PDB entry 9MU2 | electron microscopy, 3.54 A resolution | chains U and b of the 42 polymer chains in the assembly

[Chain U]
Protein: adaptor
Source organism: Staphylococcus phage 80alpha
UniProt: A0AA96SLM5 (A0AA96SLM5_9CAUD); residue numbers follow UniProt; this construct covers 1-100
Sequence (100 residues; numbered 1 to 100; the number before each row is that of its first residue):
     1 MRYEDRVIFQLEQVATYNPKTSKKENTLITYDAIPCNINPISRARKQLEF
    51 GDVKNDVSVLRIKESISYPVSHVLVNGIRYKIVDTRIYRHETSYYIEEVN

[Chain b]
Protein: DUF3168 domain-containing protein
Source organism: Staphylococcus phage 80alpha
UniProt: A4ZFB8 (A4ZFB8_BP80A); residues 1-127 here = UniProt positions 1-127
Sequence (127 residues; numbered 1 to 127; the number before each row is that of its first residue):
     1 MTPNLQLYNKAYETLQGYGFPVISRKEMQQEIPYPFFVIKMPESNRSKYT
    51 FDSYSGDTNLVIDIWSVSDDLGHHDGLVKRCIDDLTPSVKTNDYDFEEDD
   101 TNITQLVDDTTNQELLHTSITISYKTF

[Chain U / chain b interface]
Contacting residue pairs - 21 pairs, chain U then chain b:
  Glu12(U) - Gln29(b)  hydrogen bond (backbone-side chain)
  Val14(U) - Gln29(b)
  Val14(U) - Gln30(b)
  Thr16(U) - Gln16(b)
  Tyr17(U) - Leu5(b)
  Tyr17(U) - Tyr8(b)
  Tyr17(U) - Asn9(b)  hydrogen bond
  Tyr17(U) - Tyr12(b)  hydrophobic
  Tyr17(U) - Gln16(b)  hydrogen bond (backbone-side chain)
  Pro19(U) - Asn9(b)
  Pro19(U) - Tyr12(b)  hydrophobic
  Pro19(U) - Glu13(b)
  Pro19(U) - Gln16(b)
  Lys20(U) - Glu13(b)
  Ser22(U) - Met1(b)
  Ser22(U) - Asn9(b)  hydrogen bond
  Lys24(U) - Ser24(b)
  Ser71(U) - Gln29(b)
  Lys81(U) - Glu27(b)  salt bridge
  Lys81(U) - Met28(b)
  Ile82(U) - Met28(b)
Also at the interface, not in a pair above, chain U (13 interface residues in all): Leu11, Val83

[Overview]
The interface between chain U and chain b involves 13 residues on one side and 12 on the other; the contacts
include 4 hydrogen bonds and 1 salt bridge. Polar pairs include Lys81(U)-Glu27(b), Glu12(U)-Gln29(b) and
Tyr17(U)-Asn9(b).
Here chain U is adaptor and chain b is DUF3168 domain-containing protein, both from Staphylococcus phage
80alpha. Entry 9MU2 (SaPI1 neck structure with DNA, tail completion protein, and tape measure protein) was
determined by electron microscopy (same publication as 9MU3).
